Entry 3MFE (X-ray diffraction, 2.60 A resolution); this record covers chains H and E of the 28 polymer chains in the assembly.

# Chain H (and E)
Molecule: Proteasome subunit beta
Source organism: Mycobacterium tuberculosis
Notes: EC 3.4.25.1; chain E of this document is another copy of the same molecule, construct and numbering; everything in this record applies to it too
Reference sequence: O33245 (PSB_MYCTU); residues 302-534 here correspond to UniProt positions 59-291 (UniProt number = residue number - 243)
Chain sequence (240 residues; row label = number of the first residue in the row):
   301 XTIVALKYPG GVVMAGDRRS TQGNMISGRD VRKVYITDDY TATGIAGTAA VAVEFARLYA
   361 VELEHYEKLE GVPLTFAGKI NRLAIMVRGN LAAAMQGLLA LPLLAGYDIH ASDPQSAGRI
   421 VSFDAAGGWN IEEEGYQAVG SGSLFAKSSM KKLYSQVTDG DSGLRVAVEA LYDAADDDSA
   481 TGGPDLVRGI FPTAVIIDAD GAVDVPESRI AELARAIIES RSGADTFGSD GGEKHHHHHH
Unresolved in the structure: 523-540
Sequence notes: amidation (301); expression tag (535-540)
Modified residues: OZT ((4S,5R)-5-methyl-2-oxo-1,3-oxazolidine-4-carboxylic acid) at position 301

# How chain H and chain E interact
Pairs across the interface - 20 pairs, chain H then chain E:
  Leu444(H) - Phe445(E)  hydrophobic
  Phe445(H) - Ser448(E)
  Ser448(H) - Phe445(E)
  Ser448(H) - Ser448(E)
  Ser449(H) - Lys452(E)
  Lys451(H) - Asp473(E)  salt bridge
  Lys451(H) - Asp476(E)  salt bridge
  Lys451(H) - Asp477(E)  salt bridge
  Lys451(H) - Arg521(E)
  Lys452(H) - Ser449(E)  hydrogen bond
  Lys452(H) - Lys452(E)
  Lys452(H) - Leu453(E)
  Lys452(H) - Asp473(E)  salt bridge
  Lys452(H) - Arg521(E)
  Asp473(H) - Lys451(E)  salt bridge
  Asp473(H) - Lys452(E)  salt bridge
  Asp476(H) - Lys451(E)  salt bridge
  Asp477(H) - Lys451(E)  salt bridge
  Arg521(H) - Lys451(E)
  Arg521(H) - Lys452(E)
Other interface residues (no listed pair), chain H (11 interface residues in all): Leu453
Other interface residues (no listed pair), chain E (12 interface residues in all): Leu444, Glu469

# Overview
The interface between chain H and chain E involves 11 residues on one side and 12 on the other, with 1
hydrogen bond and 8 salt bridges. Among the polar pairs are Lys451(H)-Asp473(E), Lys451(H)-Asp476(E) and
Lys451(H)-Asp477(E).
Both chains are Proteasome subunit beta (Mycobacterium tuberculosis). Entry 3MFE (Crystal Structure of
Mycobacterium Tuberculosis Proteasome open-gate mutant with H0 movement) was determined by X-ray diffraction
(same publication as 3MI0 and 3MKA).
